PDB entry 3RJ1 | X-ray diffraction, 4.30 A resolution (low resolution: residue-level contacts below are approximate; hydrogen-bond / salt-bridge calls are withheld) | chains A and B of the 7 polymer chains in the assembly

== Chain A ==
Protein: Mediator of RNA polymerase II transcription subunit 11
Source organism: Saccharomyces cerevisiae
Reference sequence: Q99278 (MED11_YEAST); residue numbers follow UniProt; this construct covers 1-131
Amino-acid sequence (131 residues; row label = number of the first residue in the row):
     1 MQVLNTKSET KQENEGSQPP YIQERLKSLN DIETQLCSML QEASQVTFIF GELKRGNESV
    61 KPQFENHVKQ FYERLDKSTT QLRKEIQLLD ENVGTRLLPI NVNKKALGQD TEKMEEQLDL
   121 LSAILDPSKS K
Disordered / not traced: 1-20, 94-108, 130-131
Differences from the reference sequence: engineered mutation Gly-16 (Thr in Q99278), Ser-17 (Met in Q99278)
Modified / non-standard residues: Mse-1 (selenomethionine); Mse-39 (selenomethionine; parent Met); Mse-114 (selenomethionine; parent Met)
Ligand contacts: selenium atom (SE): Mse-114, Glu-115, Gln-117
Reported in the primary citation:
  - mutagenesis - T47A: decreased binding to TFIIH (citing earlier work)

== Chain B ==
Protein: Mediator of RNA polymerase II transcription subunit 17
Source organism: Saccharomyces cerevisiae
Reference sequence: P32569 (MED17_YEAST); residue numbers follow UniProt; this construct covers 109-616, 669-687
Amino-acid sequence (583 residues; row label = number of the first residue in the row; note: 7 numbers in that range are skipped by the numbering (no residue carries them; nothing is unmodelled there); X marks 45 residues of unknown identity (built as UNK)):
    98 MHHHHHHHHH HQRGPGFKFV DLNEKELQNE IKQLGSDSSD GHNSEKKDTD GADENVQIGE
   158 DFMEVDYEDK DNPVDSRNET DHKTNENGET DDNIETVMTQ EQFVKRRRDM LEHINLAMNE
   218 SSLALEFVSL LLSSVKESTG MSSMSPFLRK VVKPSSLNSD KIPYVAPTKK EYIELDILNK
   278 GWKLQSLNES KDLLRASFNK LSSILQNEHD YWNKIMQSIS NKDVIFKIRD RTSGQKLLAI
   338 KYGYEDSGST YKHDRGIANI RNNIESQNLD LIPHSSSVFK GTDFVHSVKK FLRVRIFTKI
   398 ESEDDYILSG ESVMDRDSES EEAETKDIRK QIQLLKKIIF EKELMYQIKK ECALLISYGV
   458 SIENENKVII ELPNEKFEIE LLSLDDDSIV NHEQDLPKIN DKRANLMLVM LRLLLVVIFK
   518 KTLRSRISSP HGLINLNVDD DILIIRPILG KVRFANYKLL LKKIIKDYVL DIVPGSSITE
   578 TEVEREQPQE NKNIDDENIT KLNKEIRAFD KLLNIPRRE
  1094 XXXXXXXX
  1028 XXXXXXXXXX X
  1316 XXXXXXXX
  1619 XXXXXXXXX
  1719 XXXXXXXXX
   669 EVEDFLHFIV AEYIQQKKV
Disordered / not traced: 98-196, 246-264, 316-422, 529-543, 576-599, 687
Differences from the reference sequence: expression tag (98-108)
Modified / non-standard residues: Mse-98, Mse-160, Mse-195, Mse-411 (selenomethionine); Mse-207, Mse-215, Mse-238, Mse-241, Mse-313, Mse-442, Mse-504, Mse-507 (selenomethionine; parent Met)
Swiss-Prot annotation at these positions:
  - mutagenesis: Gly-353 (G353C: In SRB4-1; suppresses the phenotypic defects of an RNA polymerase II CTD truncation)
Ligand contacts:
  - selenium atom (SE), molecule 1: Ser-226, Leu-229, Ser-230, Mse-238
  - selenium atom (SE), molecule 2: Mse-238, Ser-239, Ser-242
  - selenium atom (SE), molecule 3: Val-506, Mse-507, Leu-510
  - selenium atom (SE), molecule 4: UNK_1031, UNK_1033, UNK_1094, UNK_1095, UNK_1096

== How chain A and chain B interact ==
Contacting residue pairs (10; chain A residue first):
  Phe-64(A) with Lys-288(B); Leu-291(B); Arg-292(B)
  Val-68(A) with Leu-291(B); Arg-292(B); Phe-295(B)
  Phe-71(A) with Phe-295(B); Ser-299(B)
  Tyr-72(A) with Phe-295(B)
  Leu-75(A) with Leu-302(B)
Also at the interface, not in a pair above, chain A (6 interface residues in all): Gln-117
Also at the interface, not in a pair above, chain B (8 interface residues in all): Asp-289, Val-513

== In short ==
6 residues of chain A and 8 residues of chain B are in contact. Ligands of chain A: selenium atom. Ligands of
chain B: 4 copies of selenium atom. From UniProt: one mutagenesis site on chain B. The paper reports that T47A
of chain A reduces binding to TFIIH.
Here chain A is Mediator of RNA polymerase II transcription subunit 11 and chain B is Mediator of RNA
polymerase II transcription subunit 17, both from Saccharomyces cerevisiae. Entry 3RJ1 (Architecture of the
Mediator Head module) was determined by X-ray diffraction.
